PDB entry 6L56 | X-ray diffraction, 1.85 A resolution | chains E and F of the 24 polymer chains in the assembly

Chain E (and F):
Name: Ferritin
Organism: Tegillarca granosa
Notes: EC 1.16.3.1; chain F of this document is another copy of the same molecule, construct and numbering; everything in this record applies to it too
Reference sequence: D3JCC5 (D3JCC5_TEGGR); residues 1-172 here = UniProt positions 1-172
Sequence (172 residues; numbered 1 to 172; the number before each row is that of its first residue):
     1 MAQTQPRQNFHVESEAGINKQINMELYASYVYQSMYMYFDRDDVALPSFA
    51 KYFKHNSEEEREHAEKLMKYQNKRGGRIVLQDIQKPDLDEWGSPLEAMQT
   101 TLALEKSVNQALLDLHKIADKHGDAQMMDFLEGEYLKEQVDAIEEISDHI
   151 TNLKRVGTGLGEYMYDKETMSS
Not modelled in the structure: 1-2, 172
Ion coordination: Fe2+ site 1: E25, E60, H63; Fe2+ site 2: E132 (shared with 1 residue of chain N; 1 residue of chain O); Na+: E144, D148
Reported in the primary citation:
  - catalytic residues: E25, Y32, E60, H63, E105, Q139 (by similarity / conservation)
  - mutagenesis - D129A/E132A: decreased catalytic activity on iron oxidation
  - mutagenesis - E168A: unchanged catalytic activity on iron oxidation
  - mutagenesis - D129A/E132A, E168A: decreased binding to copper

Interface between chain E and chain F:
Contacting residue pairs (57; chain E residue first):
  Q5(E) - D42(F)  hydrogen bond
  P6(E) - D42(F)
  L26(E) - Y30(F)
  L26(E) - Q33(F)
  Y30(E) - L26(F)
  Y30(E) - L80(F)
  Y30(E) - Q81(F)  hydrogen bond (side chain-backbone)
  Y30(E) - I83(F)  hydrophobic
  Q33(E) - L26(F)
  Q33(E) - E65(F)  hydrogen bond
  Q33(E) - M68(F)
  S34(E) - L80(F)
  Y36(E) - E65(F)
  Y36(E) - K69(F)  hydrogen bond
  M37(E) - E65(F)
  M37(E) - M68(F)  hydrophobic
  M37(E) - K69(F)
  M37(E) - N72(F)  hydrogen bond (backbone-side chain)
  M37(E) - I78(F)  hydrophobic
  D40(E) - K69(F)
  D40(E) - N72(F)  hydrogen bond
  R41(E) - N72(F)
  R41(E) - R77(F)
  D42(E) - Q5(F)  hydrogen bond
  D42(E) - P6(F)
  D42(E) - R77(F)  salt bridge
  D43(E) - R77(F)  salt bridge
  K54(E) - E65(F)  salt bridge
  R61(E) - R61(F)
  E65(E) - Q33(F)  hydrogen bond
  E65(E) - Y36(F)
  M68(E) - Q33(F)
  M68(E) - M37(F)
  K69(E) - Y36(F)  hydrogen bond
  K69(E) - M37(F)
  N72(E) - M37(F)  hydrogen bond (side chain-backbone)
  N72(E) - D40(F)  hydrogen bond
  N72(E) - R41(F)
  R77(E) - R41(F)
  R77(E) - D42(F)  salt bridge
  R77(E) - D43(F)  salt bridge
  I78(E) - M37(F)  hydrophobic
  L80(E) - Y30(F)
  L80(E) - S34(F)
  L80(E) - K85(F)
  Q81(E) - Y30(F)  hydrogen bond (backbone-side chain)
  Q81(E) - K85(F)
  D82(E) - I83(F)
  D82(E) - Q84(F)
  D82(E) - K85(F)  hydrogen bond (side chain-backbone)
  I83(E) - Y30(F)
  I83(E) - D82(F)
  I83(E) - I83(F)  hydrogen bond (backbone-backbone)
  Q84(E) - D82(F)  hydrogen bond
  K85(E) - L80(F)
  K85(E) - Q81(F)
  K85(E) - D82(F)  hydrogen bond (backbone-side chain)
Interface residues without a listed pair, chain E (31 interface residues in all): T4, N23, V79, P86, D89
Interface residues without a listed pair, chain F (31 interface residues in all): T4, N23, K54, V79, P86, D89

Overview:
The chain E/chain F interface involves 31 residues from each chain, with 16 hydrogen bonds and 5 salt bridges.
Polar contacts include D42(E)-R77(F), D43(E)-R77(F) and K54(E)-E65(F). E25(E), E60(E) and H63(E) form the Fe2+
site 1. From the paper: catalytic residues E25(E), Y32(E) and E60(E) among others; D129A/E132A and E168A of
chain E reduce binding to copper.
Chain E and chain F are both Ferritin (Tegillarca granosa); the structure, Fe(II) loaded Tegillarca granosa
ferritin, was determined by X-ray diffraction (same publication as 6KZY, 6L55 and 6L58).
